PDB entry 8BQU | X-ray diffraction, 2.70 A resolution | chains A and B of the 3 polymer chains in the assembly

Chain A:
Molecule: Zona pellucida sperm-binding protein 3
Source organism: Oryzias latipes
UniProtKB: Q91184 (Q91184_ORYLA); residue numbers follow UniProt; this construct covers 74-393
Sequence (320 residues; numbered 74 to 393; the number before each row is that of its first residue):
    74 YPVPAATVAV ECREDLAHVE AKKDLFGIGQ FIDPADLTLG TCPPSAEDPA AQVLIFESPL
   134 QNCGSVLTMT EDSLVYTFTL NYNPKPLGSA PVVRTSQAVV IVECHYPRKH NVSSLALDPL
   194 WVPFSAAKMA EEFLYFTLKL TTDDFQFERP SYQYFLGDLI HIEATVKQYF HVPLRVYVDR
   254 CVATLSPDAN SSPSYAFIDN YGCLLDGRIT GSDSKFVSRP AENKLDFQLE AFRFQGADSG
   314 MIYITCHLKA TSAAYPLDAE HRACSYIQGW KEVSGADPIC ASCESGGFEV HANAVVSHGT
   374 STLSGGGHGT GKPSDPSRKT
Unresolved in the structure: 74-76, 375-393
Disulfide bonds: Cys85-Cys177, Cys115-Cys136, Cys254-Cys319, Cys276-Cys356, Cys337-Cys353
Glycans and other covalent adducts: N-acetylglucosamine (NAG) linked to Asn184
What the authors report for this chain:
  - post-translational modification sites: Asn184
  - mutagenesis - N184A: unchanged expression
  - conformationally variable residues (order/disorder transition): Gly359 to Ser374

Chain B:
Molecule: Choriogenin H
Source organism: Oryzias latipes
UniProtKB: P79817 (P79817_ORYLA); residues 388-557 here = UniProt positions 388-557
Sequence (170 residues; each row starts with the number of its first residue):
   388 SPLSIAELGP LNVYLQIANG QCQTKGCDEA AAAYTSFYTD ADYPVTKVLR DPVYVDVQIL
   448 GRTDPNLVLT LGRCWATTSP NAFSLPQWDI LIDGCPYADD RYLSALVPID HSSGLPFPTH
   508 HSRFLFKMFT FVDPHSMEPL REKVYIHCST AACVPGQGVS CEPSCSRRKG
Unresolved in the structure: 553-557
Disulfide bonds: Cys409-Cys414, Cys461-Cys535, Cys482-Cys552, Cys540-Cys548
What the authors report for this chain:
  - binding site for N-acetylglucosamine: Arg460, Trp462, Phe470

How chain A and chain B interact:
Residue-residue contacts (96):
  Pro77(A) - Leu390(B)
  Val81(A) - Ile392(B)
  Val83(A) - Ile392(B)  hydrophobic
  Val83(A) - Glu394(B)
  Cys85(A) - Glu394(B)
  Cys85(A) - Leu395(B)
  Cys85(A) - Gly396(B)
  Cys85(A) - Pro397(B)
  Glu87(A) - Pro397(B)
  Glu87(A) - Asn399(B)  hydrogen bond
  Glu87(A) - Leu447(B)
  Glu87(A) - Gly448(B)
  Glu87(A) - Arg449(B)  hydrogen bond (backbone-side chain)
  Asp88(A) - Gly448(B)
  Asp88(A) - Thr450(B)
  Leu133(A) - Arg449(B)
  Gln134(A) - Thr450(B)  hydrogen bond (side chain-backbone)
  Gln134(A) - Asp451(B)
  Leu140(A) - Asp451(B)
  Leu140(A) - Leu454(B)  hydrophobic
  Leu140(A) - Val541(B)  hydrophobic
  Leu140(A) - Gln544(B)  hydrogen bond (backbone-side chain)
  Met142(A) - Val541(B)  hydrogen bond (side chain-backbone)
  Leu147(A) - Leu398(B)  hydrophobic
  Leu147(A) - Leu454(B)  hydrophobic
  Leu147(A) - Ala539(B)  hydrophobic
  Leu147(A) - Val541(B)  hydrophobic
  Tyr149(A) - Arg449(B)
  Tyr149(A) - Asp451(B)  hydrogen bond
  Tyr149(A) - Leu454(B)
  Val172(A) - Pro389(B)
  Val173(A) - Leu390(B)  hydrophobic
  Ile174(A) - Leu390(B)  hydrogen bond (backbone-backbone)
  Ile174(A) - Ser391(B)
  Ile174(A) - Ile392(B)  hydrogen bond (backbone-backbone)
  Val175(A) - Ile392(B)
  Glu176(A) - Ile392(B)  hydrogen bond (backbone-backbone)
  Glu176(A) - Ala393(B)
  Glu176(A) - Glu394(B)  hydrogen bond (backbone-backbone)
  Cys177(A) - Glu394(B)
  His178(A) - Glu394(B)  hydrogen bond (backbone-backbone)
  His178(A) - Leu395(B)
  His178(A) - Gly396(B)  hydrogen bond (backbone-backbone)
  Tyr179(A) - Gly396(B)
  Tyr179(A) - Pro397(B)
  Tyr179(A) - Leu398(B)  hydrophobic
  Tyr179(A) - Arg449(B)
  Pro180(A) - Gly396(B)
  Pro180(A) - Leu398(B)
  Arg181(A) - Ala538(B)
  Arg181(A) - Ala539(B)  hydrogen bond (backbone-backbone)
  Lys182(A) - Thr537(B)
  His183(A) - Leu398(B)  hydrogen bond (side chain-backbone)
  His183(A) - Val400(B)
  His183(A) - Ser536(B)
  His183(A) - Thr537(B)  hydrogen bond (backbone-backbone)
  Asn184(A) - Trp462(B)
  Asn184(A) - Cys535(B)
  Asn184(A) - Ser536(B)
  Val185(A) - Val400(B)
  Val185(A) - Leu402(B)  hydrophobic
  Val185(A) - His534(B)
  Val185(A) - Cys535(B)  hydrogen bond (backbone-backbone)
  Ser186(A) - Ile533(B)
  Ser186(A) - His534(B)  hydrogen bond
  Ser187(A) - Leu402(B)
  Ser187(A) - Tyr532(B)
  Ser187(A) - Ile533(B)  hydrogen bond (backbone-backbone)
  Leu188(A) - Asp427(B)
  Leu188(A) - Tyr430(B)  hydrophobic
  Leu188(A) - Tyr532(B)
  Ala189(A) - Tyr430(B)
  Ala189(A) - Pro431(B)
  Ala189(A) - Val432(B)  hydrogen bond (backbone-backbone)
  Ala189(A) - Val531(B)
  Ala189(A) - Tyr532(B)  hydrophobic
  Leu190(A) - Val432(B)
  Leu190(A) - Met515(B)  hydrophobic
  Leu190(A) - Lys530(B)
  Leu190(A) - Val531(B)  hydrogen bond (backbone-backbone)
  Asp191(A) - Val432(B)  hydrogen bond (backbone-backbone)
  Asp191(A) - Thr433(B)
  Asp191(A) - Lys434(B)  hydrogen bond (backbone-backbone)
  Pro192(A) - Lys434(B)
  Pro192(A) - Leu436(B)  hydrophobic
  Pro192(A) - Met515(B)  hydrophobic
  Pro192(A) - Phe516(B)
  Pro192(A) - Thr517(B)
  Pro192(A) - Glu529(B)
  Pro192(A) - Val531(B)  hydrophobic
  Leu193(A) - Thr433(B)
  Leu193(A) - Lys434(B)  hydrogen bond (backbone-backbone)
  Leu193(A) - Val435(B)
  Leu193(A) - Leu436(B)  hydrogen bond (backbone-backbone)
  Trp194(A) - Pro526(B)  hydrophobic
  Trp194(A) - Arg528(B)
Other interface residues (no listed pair), chain A (38 interface residues in all): Arg86, Pro132, Thr141
Other interface residues (no listed pair), chain B (54 interface residues in all): Tyr401, Ile404, Val440, Val444, Ala469, Phe513, Cys540, Val546
The authors on this interface:
  - specific contacts: Tyr149(A)-Asp451(B) (hydrogen bond), Tyr179(A)-Arg449(B) (cation-pi contact), Tyr179(A)-Leu398(B), Trp194(A)-Arg528(B) (cation-pi contact)
  - interface residues, chain A: Met142(A), Arg181(A)
  - interface residues, chain B: Thr537(B)

In short:
38 residues of chain A face 54 of chain B across their interface; the contacts include 24 hydrogen bonds.
Polar contacts include Glu87(A)-Asn399(B), Glu87(A)-Arg449(B) and Gln134(A)-Thr450(B). The paper describes a
hydrogen bond between Tyr149(A) and Asp451(B); cation-pi contacts between Tyr179(A) and Arg449(B) and
Trp194(A) and Arg528(B); a contact between Tyr179(A) and Leu398(B). From the paper: a binding site for
N-acetylglucosamine at Arg460(B), Trp462(B) and Phe470(B); N184A of chain A leaves expression unchanged.
Here chain A is Zona pellucida sperm-binding protein 3 and chain B is Choriogenin H, both from Oryzias
latipes. Entry 8BQU (Molecular basis of ZP3/ZP1 heteropolymerization: crystal structure of a native vertebrate
egg coat filament) was determined by X-ray diffraction (same publication as 8RKF, 8RKG, 8RKH and 8RKI).
